6ASO - chains B and H of the 9 polymer chains in the assembly; structure by X-ray diffraction, 2.71 A resolution.

# Chain B
Molecule: U6 snRNA-associated Sm-like protein LSm2
Source organism: Saccharomyces cerevisiae
UniProtKB: P38203 (LSM2_YEAST); residues 1-95 here = UniProt positions 1-95
Amino-acid sequence (95 residues; row label = number of the first residue in the row):
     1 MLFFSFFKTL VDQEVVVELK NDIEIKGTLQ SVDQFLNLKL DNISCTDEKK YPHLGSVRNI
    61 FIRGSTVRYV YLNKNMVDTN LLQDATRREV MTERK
Reported in the primary citation:
  - binding site for Saccharomyces cerevisiae strain HB_S_GIMBLETTROAD_9 chromosome XII sequence: Lys20
  - mutagenesis - K20A, K20E: abolished growth
  - mutagenesis - K20E: decreased binding to Saccharomyces cerevisiae strain HB_S_GIMBLETTROAD_9 chromosome XII sequence
  - mutagenesis - K20E: decreased binding to U6 3'-end

# Chain H
Molecule: U6 snRNA-associated Sm-like protein LSm8
Source organism: Saccharomyces cerevisiae
UniProtKB: P47093 (LSM8_YEAST); numbering as in UniProt (aligned over 1-109)
Amino-acid sequence (115 residues; row label = number of the first residue in the row):
     1 MSATLKDYLN KRVVIIKVDG ECLIASLNGF DKNTNLFITN VFNRISKEFI CKAQLLRGSE
    61 IALVGLIDAE NDDSLAPIDE KKVPMLKDTK NKIENEHVIW EKVYESKTKH HHHHH
Disordered / not traced: 1, 45-46, 65-86, 109-115
Construct notes: expression tag (110-115)
Reported in the primary citation:
  - binding site for Saccharomyces cerevisiae strain HB_S_GIMBLETTROAD_9 chromosome XII sequence: Lys90

# How chain B and chain H interact
Pairs across the interface (44):
  Lys8(B) - Ser2(H)
  Leu19(B) - Leu63(H)  hydrophobic
  Lys20(B) - Asp88(H)
  Lys20(B) - Thr89(H)
  Lys20(B) - Asn91(H)
  Asn21(B) - Lys87(H)
  Asn21(B) - Asp88(H)
  Asp22(B) - Lys87(H)  salt bridge
  Ile25(B) - Leu63(H)  hydrophobic
  Ser31(B) - Ser2(H)
  Ser31(B) - Ala3(H)
  Val32(B) - Ser2(H)  hydrogen bond (backbone-backbone)
  Val32(B) - Ala3(H)
  Asp33(B) - Ala3(H)
  Gln34(B) - Lys32(H)  hydrogen bond
  Phe35(B) - Lys32(H)
  Asn37(B) - Ala3(H)
  Lys39(B) - Thr4(H)  hydrogen bond (side chain-backbone)
  Lys39(B) - Asp7(H)  salt bridge
  Lys39(B) - Tyr8(H)
  Pro52(B) - Arg44(H)  hydrogen bond (backbone-side chain)
  His53(B) - Val14(H)
  His53(B) - Ile16(H)
  His53(B) - Cys22(H)
  His53(B) - Arg44(H)
  Asn59(B) - Tyr8(H)  hydrogen bond (backbone-side chain)
  Ile60(B) - Tyr8(H)
  Ile60(B) - Leu63(H)  hydrophobic
  Ile60(B) - Val64(H)
  Phe61(B) - Ala3(H)
  Phe61(B) - Leu5(H)  hydrophobic
  Phe61(B) - Tyr8(H)
  Phe61(B) - Thr34(H)
  Phe61(B) - Leu63(H)
  Phe61(B) - Val64(H)  hydrogen bond (backbone-backbone)
  Ile62(B) - Leu63(H)  hydrophobic
  Arg63(B) - Asn33(H)
  Arg63(B) - Thr34(H)  hydrogen bond
  Arg63(B) - Gly58(H)
  Arg63(B) - Ile61(H)
  Arg63(B) - Ala62(H)  hydrogen bond (backbone-backbone)
  Thr66(B) - Ile61(H)
  Thr66(B) - Ala62(H)  hydrogen bond (side chain-backbone)
  Arg68(B) - Asn91(H)
Also at the interface, not in a pair above, chain B (25 interface residues in all): Gln30, Leu54, Val57
Also at the interface, not in a pair above, chain H (24 interface residues in all): Ile15, Ser59

# In short
25 residues of chain B face 24 of chain H across their interface; the contacts include 9 hydrogen bonds and 2
salt bridges. Polar contacts include Asp22(B)-Lys87(H), Lys39(B)-Asp7(H) and Gln34(B)-Lys32(H). From the
paper: a binding site for Saccharomyces cerevisiae strain HB_S_GIMBLETTROAD_9 chromosome XII sequence at
Lys20(B) and Lys90(H); K20A and K20E of chain B abolish growth.
Here chain B is U6 snRNA-associated Sm-like protein LSm2 and chain H is U6 snRNA-associated Sm-like protein
LSm8, both from Saccharomyces cerevisiae. Entry 6ASO (Structure of yeast U6 snRNP with 3'-phosphate terminated
U6 RNA) was determined by X-ray diffraction together with 5VSU from the same study.
